Entry 1XCD (X-ray diffraction, 2.31 A resolution); this record covers chain A.

# Chain A
Protein: Decorin
Source organism: Bos taurus
Reference sequence: P21793 (PGS2_BOVIN); residues 1-329 here correspond to UniProt positions 31-359 (UniProt number = residue number + 30)
Sequence (329 residues; each row starts with the number of its first residue):
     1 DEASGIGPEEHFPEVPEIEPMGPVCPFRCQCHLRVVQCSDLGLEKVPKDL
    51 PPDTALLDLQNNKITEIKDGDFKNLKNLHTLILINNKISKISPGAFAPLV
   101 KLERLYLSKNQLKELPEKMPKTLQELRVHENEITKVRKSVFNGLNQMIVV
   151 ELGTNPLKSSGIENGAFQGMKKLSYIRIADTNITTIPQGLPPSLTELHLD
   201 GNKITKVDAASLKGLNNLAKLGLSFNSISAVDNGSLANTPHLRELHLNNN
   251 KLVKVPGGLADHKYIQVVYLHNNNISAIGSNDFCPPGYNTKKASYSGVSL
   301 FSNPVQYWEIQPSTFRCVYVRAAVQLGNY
Disordered / not traced: 1-21, 327-329
Cystine bridges: C25-C31, C29-C38, C284-C317
Covalent attachments: N-acetylglucosamine (NAG) linked to N182, N233, N274
UniProt features mapped onto this chain:
  - glycosylation: S4 (O-linked (Xyl...) (glycosaminoglycan) serine), N182 (N-linked (GlcNAc...) asparagine), N233 (N-linked (GlcNAc...) asparagine), N274 (N-linked (GlcNAc...) asparagine)

# Summary
N-acetylglucosamine is covalently linked to N182, N233 and N274.
Chain A is Decorin (Bos taurus); the structure, Dimeric bovine tissue-extracted decorin, crystal form 1, was
determined by X-ray diffraction (same publication as 1XEC and 1XKU).
